1FEU - chains C and A of the 3 polymer chains in the assembly; structure by X-ray diffraction, 2.30 A resolution.

# Chain C
Molecule: 21 nt fragment of 5S RRNA
Notes: fragment: includes loop e and helix iv
Sequence (21 nucleotides; numbered 90 to 110; the number before each row is that of its first residue):
    90 CCCCAUGCGA GAGUAGGGAA C
Metal / ion sites: Mg2+ site 1 near G100 (its only coordinating residue here); Mg2+ site 2 near A109 (its only coordinating residue here); Mg2+ site 3 near C110 (its only coordinating residue here)

# Chain A
Name: 50S ribosomal protein L25
From: Thermus thermophilus
UniProt: P56930 (RL25_THETH); residues 1-206 here = UniProt positions 1-206
Sequence (206 residues; row label = number of the first residue in the row):
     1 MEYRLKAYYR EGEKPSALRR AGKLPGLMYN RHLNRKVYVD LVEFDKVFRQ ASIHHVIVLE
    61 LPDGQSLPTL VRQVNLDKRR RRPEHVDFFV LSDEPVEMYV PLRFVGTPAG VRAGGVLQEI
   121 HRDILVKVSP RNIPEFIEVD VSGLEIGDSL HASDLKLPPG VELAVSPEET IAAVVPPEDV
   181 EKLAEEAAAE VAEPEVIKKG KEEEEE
Not modelled in the structure: 186-206
UniProt features mapped onto this chain:
  - mutagenesis: Arg10 (R10A: Destabilizes formation of the 5S rRNA/N-terminal bL25 complex), Lys14 (K14A: No effect on 5S rRNA/N-terminal bL25 complex formation), Ser16 (S16A: No effect on 5S rRNA/N-terminal bL25 complex formation), Arg19 (R19A: Destabilizes formation of the 5S rRNA/N-terminal bL25 complex), Arg20 (R20A: No effect on 5S rRNA/N-terminal bL25 complex formation), Tyr29 (Y29F/R/S: No 5S rRNA/N-terminal bL25 complex formed), His85 (H85A/N/T: Destabilizes formation of the 5S rRNA/N-terminal bL25 complex; H85F: No 5S rRNA/N-terminal bL25 complex formed), Asp87 (D87E: Strongly destabilizes formation of the 5S rRNA/N-terminal bL25 complex; D87N/S: No 5S rRNA/N-terminal bL25 complex formed)
Metal / ion sites: Cd2+ site 1: Met1, His55, Glu135; Cd2+ site 2: His32, Ser92, Asp93; Cd2+ site 3: His54, Asp123; Cd2+ site 4: His121, Glu169; Cd2+ site 5 near Asp123 (its only coordinating residue here); Cd2+ site 6: His151, Asp154; Cd2+ site 7: Glu168 (shared with 3 residues of chain D)

# How chain C and chain A interact
Pairs across the interface - 19 pairs, chain C then chain A:
  C92(C) - Arg20(A)  hydrogen bond to the phosphate
  C93(C) - Ser16(A)  hydrogen bond to the phosphate
  C93(C) - Arg20(A)  salt bridge to the phosphate
  A94(C) - Lys14(A)  salt bridge to the phosphate
  U95(C) - Lys14(A)  salt bridge to the phosphate
  G100(C) - Lys78(A)  base contact
  G102(C) - Gln73(A)  hydrogen bond to the sugar
  G102(C) - Asp87(A)  base contact
  U103(C) - Tyr29(A)  hydrogen bond to the sugar
  U103(C) - Arg72(A)  hydrogen bond to the phosphate
  U103(C) - Gln73(A)  hydrogen bond to the sugar
  A104(C) - Tyr29(A)  sugar contact
  A104(C) - Asn30(A)  sugar contact
  A104(C) - Arg31(A)  sugar contact
  A104(C) - Arg72(A)  salt bridge to the phosphate
  A104(C) - Phe89(A)  phosphate contact
  G105(C) - Arg31(A)  hydrogen bond to the phosphate
  G105(C) - Phe89(A)  phosphate contact
  G106(C) - Arg31(A)  salt bridge to the phosphate
Other interface residues (no listed pair), chain A (12 interface residues in all): Glu94

# Summary
The interface between chain C and chain A involves 10 residues on one side and 12 on the other, with 7
hydrogen bonds and 5 salt bridges. Polar pairs include G102(C)-Gln73(A), U103(C)-Tyr29(A) and
U103(C)-Gln73(A). UniProt lists 8 mutagenesis sites on chain A.
Chain C is 21 nt fragment of 5S RRNA and chain A is 50S ribosomal protein L25 (Thermus thermophilus); the
structure, Crystal structure of ribosomal protein TL5, one of the ctc family proteins, complexed with a
fragment ..., was determined by X-ray diffraction.
